PDB entry 2WL6 | X-ray diffraction, 2.98 A resolution | chains B and C of the 4 polymer chains in the assembly

Chain B (and C):
Protein: Acetyl-CoA acetyltransferase
Source organism: Zoogloea ramigera
Notes: EC 2.3.1.9; chain C of this document is another copy of the same molecule, construct and numbering; everything in this record applies to it too
UniProt: P07097 (THIL_ZOORA); the construct has insertions or renumbered stretches relative to UniProt, so the offset changes along the chain: 1-10 = UniProt 2-11; 12-392 = UniProt 12-392
Chain sequence (392 residues; each row starts with the number of its first residue):
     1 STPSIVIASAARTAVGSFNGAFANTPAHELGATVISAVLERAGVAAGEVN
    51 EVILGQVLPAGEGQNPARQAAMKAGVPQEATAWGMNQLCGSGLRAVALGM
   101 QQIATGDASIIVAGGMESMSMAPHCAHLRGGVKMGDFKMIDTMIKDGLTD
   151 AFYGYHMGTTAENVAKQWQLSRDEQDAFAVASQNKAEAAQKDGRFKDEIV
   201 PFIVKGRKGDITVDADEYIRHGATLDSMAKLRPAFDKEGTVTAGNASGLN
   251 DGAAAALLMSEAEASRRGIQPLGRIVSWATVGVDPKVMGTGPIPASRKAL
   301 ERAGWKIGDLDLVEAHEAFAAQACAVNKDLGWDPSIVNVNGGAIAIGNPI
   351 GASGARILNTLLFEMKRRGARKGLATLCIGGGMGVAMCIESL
Disordered / not traced: 1-3
Construct notes: engineered mutation H316 (Asn in P07097), N348 (His in P07097)
Curated features (UniProtKB/Swiss-Prot):
  - active site: C89 (Acyl-thioester intermediate), C378 (Proton acceptor)

How chain B and chain C interact:
Contacting residue pairs (28; chain B residue first):
  F18(B) - K133(C)
  N19(B) - K133(C)
  H124(B) - V132(C)
  H124(B) - G135(C)  hydrogen bond (side chain-backbone)
  H124(B) - F137(C)
  V132(B) - H124(C)
  K133(B) - F18(C)
  K133(B) - N19(C)
  M134(B) - D141(C)
  M134(B) - M143(C)  hydrophobic
  M134(B) - I144(C)  hydrophobic
  G135(B) - H124(C)  hydrogen bond (backbone-side chain)
  G135(B) - D141(C)  hydrogen bond (backbone-side chain)
  G135(B) - I144(C)
  D136(B) - M139(C)
  D136(B) - I140(C)
  D136(B) - D141(C)  hydrogen bond (side chain-backbone)
  F137(B) - K138(C)
  F137(B) - M139(C)  hydrogen bond (backbone-backbone)
  K138(B) - F137(C)
  M139(B) - D136(C)
  M139(B) - F137(C)  hydrogen bond (backbone-backbone)
  M139(B) - M139(C)  hydrophobic
  I140(B) - D136(C)
  D141(B) - M134(C)
  D141(B) - G135(C)  hydrogen bond (side chain-backbone)
  D141(B) - D136(C)  hydrogen bond (backbone-side chain)
  L249(B) - M134(C)  hydrophobic
Other interface residues (no listed pair), chain C (16 interface residues in all): L249

In short:
14 residues of chain B face 16 of chain C across their interface, with 8 hydrogen bonds. Polar contacts
include H124(B)-G135(C), G135(B)-D141(C) and D136(B)-D141(C). From UniProt: active-site residues C89(B) and
C378(B) on chain B.
Both chains are Acetyl-CoA acetyltransferase (Zoogloea ramigera). Entry 2WL6 (Biosynthetic thiolase from Z.
ramigera. the N316H-H348N mutant) was determined by X-ray diffraction, deposited together with 2WKT, 2WKU,
2WKV, 2WL4 and 2WL5.
